PDB entry 9O61 | electron microscopy, 1.68 A resolution | chains D and K of the 12 polymer chains in the assembly

Chain D:
Molecule: R-phycoerythrin class I beta subunit
Source organism: Pyropia tenera
UniProtKB: A0A1C9C989 (A0A1C9C989_9FLOR); residue numbers follow UniProt; this construct covers 1-176
Chain sequence (176 residues; numbered 1 to 176; the number before each row is that of its first residue):
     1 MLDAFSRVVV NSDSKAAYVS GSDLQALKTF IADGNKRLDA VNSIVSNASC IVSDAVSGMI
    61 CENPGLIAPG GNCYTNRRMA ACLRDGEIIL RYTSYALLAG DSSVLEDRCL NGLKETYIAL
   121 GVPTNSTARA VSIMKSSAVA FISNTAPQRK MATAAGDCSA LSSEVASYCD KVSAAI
Construct notes: conflict Ser20 (Gly in A0A1C9C989), Thr127 (Ser in A0A1C9C989), Ala128 (Val in A0A1C9C989), Ser137 (Ala in A0A1C9C989), Pro147 (Ser in A0A1C9C989), Ala154 (Thr in A0A1C9C989), Ala155 (Asp in A0A1C9C989), Ser173 (Ala in A0A1C9C989)
Ligand contacts:
  - phycoerythrobilin (PEB), molecule 1: Asn35, Lys36, Leu38, Asp39, Ala40, Asn42, Ile142, Ser143, Asn144, Thr153, Ala154, Ala155, Gly156, Cys158, Leu161
  - phycoerythrobilin (PEB), molecule 2: Ser57, Ile60, Ile67, Cys73, Tyr74, Thr75, Asn76, Met79
  - phycoerythrobilin (PEB), molecule 3: Met59, Leu66, Asn72, Cys73, Arg77, Arg78, Ala81, Cys82, Asp85, Ile88, Ile89, Tyr92, Arg108, Cys109, Leu113, Thr116, Tyr117, Leu120, Val122, Pro123, Ser126, Thr127, Ala130
  - phycourobilin (PUB): Cys50, Asp54, Ser57, Gly58, Cys61, Glu62, Arg129, Ile133, Ser136, Ser137, Ala140, Phe141, Thr145, Ala146, Pro147, Gln148, Arg149

Chain K:
Molecule: R-phycoerythrin class I alpha subunit
Source organism: Pyropia tenera
UniProtKB: A0A1C9C9A7 (A0A1C9C9A7_9FLOR); numbering as in UniProt (aligned over 1-164)
Chain sequence (164 residues; numbered 1 to 164; the number before each row is that of its first residue):
     1 MKSVITTTIS AADAAGRFPS SSDLESVQGN IQRAASRLEA AEKLAGNHEA VVKEAGDACF
    61 AKYPYLKNPG EAGDSQEKIN KCYRDIDHYM RLINYSLVVG GTGPLDEWGI AGAREVYRAL
   121 NLPGSSYIAA FVFTRDRLCV PRDMSAQAAV EFSGALDYVI NSLC
Construct notes: conflict Pro64 (Ser in A0A1C9C9A7), Gly109 (Cys in A0A1C9C9A7), Ala119 (Thr in A0A1C9C9A7), Gly124 (Ser in A0A1C9C9A7), Ile128 (Val in A0A1C9C9A7), Ala149 (Gly in A0A1C9C9A7), Phe152 (Tyr in A0A1C9C9A7), Ser153 (Gly in A0A1C9C9A7), Gly154 (Ala in A0A1C9C9A7)
Ligand contacts:
  - phycoerythrobilin (PEB), molecule 1: Ser21, Leu24, Glu25, Gln28
  - phycoerythrobilin (PEB), molecule 2: Arg33, Gln147, Val150, Glu151
  - phycoerythrobilin (PEB), molecule 3: Lys43, Leu44, Asn47, Ala50, Val51, Glu54, Thr134, Arg137, Leu138, Cys139, Arg142, Asp143, Met144, Phe152
  - phycoerythrobilin (PEB), molecule 4: Cys59, Phe60, Leu66, Ala72, Gly73, Lys78, Lys81, Cys82, Arg84, Asp85, His88, Tyr89, Leu92, Trp108, Gly109, Val116, Tyr117, Leu120, Leu122, Pro123, Ser126, Tyr127

Chain D / chain K interface:
Pairs across the interface (23; chain D residue first):
  Ser53(D) - Ala119(K)
  Ser57(D) - Leu120(K)
  Ile67(D) - Lys81(K)
  Ile67(D) - Arg84(K)
  Tyr74(D) - His88(K)
  Tyr74(D) - Arg91(K)  hydrogen bond
  Thr75(D) - Trp108(K)
  Asn76(D) - Tyr89(K)
  Asn76(D) - Trp108(K)  hydrogen bond (backbone-backbone)
  Asn76(D) - Gly109(K)  hydrogen bond (side chain-backbone)
  Asn76(D) - Ala111(K)
  Asn76(D) - Gly112(K)
  Asn76(D) - Ala113(K)
  Asn76(D) - Val116(K)
  Asn76(D) - Tyr117(K)  hydrogen bond
  Arg77(D) - Glu107(K)
  Arg77(D) - Ala111(K)  hydrogen bond (backbone-backbone)
  Met79(D) - Val116(K)  hydrophobic
  Met79(D) - Leu120(K)  hydrophobic
  Ala80(D) - Gly112(K)
  Ala80(D) - Val116(K)
  Leu83(D) - Val116(K)  hydrophobic
  Leu83(D) - Ala119(K)  hydrophobic
Interface residues without a listed pair, chain K (16 interface residues in all): Glu115

In short:
The interface between chain D and chain K involves 10 residues on one side and 16 on the other, with 5
hydrogen bonds. Among the polar pairs are Tyr74(D)-Arg91(K), Asn76(D)-Gly109(K) and Asn76(D)-Tyr117(K). One
phycoerythrobilin molecule is bound between chain D and chain K.
Chain D is R-phycoerythrin class I beta subunit and chain K is R-phycoerythrin class I alpha subunit, both
from Pyropia tenera; the structure, R-phycoerythrin, was determined by electron microscopy, deposited together
with 9MGB, 9MKO, 9O60 and 9O62.
